PDB entry 3ZHL | X-ray diffraction, 2.47 A resolution | chain A

Chain A:
Protein: MG8-14 scaffold antibody
Source organism: Homo sapiens
Notes: antibody fragment or engineered binder
Sequence (127 residues; row label = number of the first residue in the row):
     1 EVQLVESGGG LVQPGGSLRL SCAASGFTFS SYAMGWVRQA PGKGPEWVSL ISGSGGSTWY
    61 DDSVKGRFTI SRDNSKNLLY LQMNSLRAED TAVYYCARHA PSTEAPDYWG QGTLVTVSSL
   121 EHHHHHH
Unresolved in the structure: 122-127
Disulfides: C22-C96
What the authors report for this chain:
  - mutagenesis - L50W: increased stability

In short:
The paper reports that L50W increases stability.
Chain A is MG8-14 scaffold antibody (Homo sapiens); the structure, The crystal structure of single domain
antibody 8-14 scaffold, was determined by X-ray diffraction, deposited together with 3ZHD and 3ZHK.
